PDB entry 5JXT | X-ray diffraction, 3.01 A resolution | chains N and R of the 23 polymer chains in the assembly

[Chain N]
Name: Chromatin-remodeling complex ATPase-like protein
Organism: Myceliophthora thermophila (strain ATCC 42464 / BCRC 31852 / DSM 1799)
UniProtKB: G2QFM3 (G2QFM3_MYCTT); residues 406-754 here = UniProt positions 406-754
Chain sequence (349 residues; row label = number of the first residue in the row):
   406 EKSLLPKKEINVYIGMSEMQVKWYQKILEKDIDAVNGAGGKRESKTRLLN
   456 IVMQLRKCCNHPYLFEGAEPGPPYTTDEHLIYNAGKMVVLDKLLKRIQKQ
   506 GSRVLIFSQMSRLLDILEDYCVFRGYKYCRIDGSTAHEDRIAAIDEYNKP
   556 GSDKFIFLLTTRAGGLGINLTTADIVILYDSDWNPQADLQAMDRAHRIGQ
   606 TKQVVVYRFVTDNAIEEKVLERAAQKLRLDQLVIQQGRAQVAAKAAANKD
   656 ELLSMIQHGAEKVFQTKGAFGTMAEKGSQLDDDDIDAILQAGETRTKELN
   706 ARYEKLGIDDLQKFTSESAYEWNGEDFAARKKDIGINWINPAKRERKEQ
Disordered / not traced: 406-407, 681-685, 732-754

[Chain R]
Name: Histone H4
UniProtKB: A0A0E9NAT8 (A0A0E9NAT8_9ASCO); residues 1-21 here correspond to UniProt positions 659-679 (UniProt number = residue number + 658)
Chain sequence (21 residues; row label = number of the first residue in the row):
     1 SGRGKGGKGLGKGGAKRHRKI
Disordered / not traced: 1-13, 19-21

[Interface between chain N and chain R]
Pairs across the interface (14; chain N residue first):
  Y468(N) with R17(R)
  E474(N) with R17(R), salt bridge; H18(R)
  Y479(N) with H18(R)
  T480(N) with R17(R)
  T481(N) with A15(R); R17(R)
  L485(N) with R17(R)
  D520(N) with K16(R); R17(R)
  E523(N) with K16(R), salt bridge
  D524(N) with A15(R); K16(R), hydrogen bond (side chain-backbone); R17(R), salt bridge
Interface residues without a listed pair, chain N (11 interface residues in all): H484, I521

[In short]
11 residues of chain N face 4 of chain R across their interface; the contacts include 1 hydrogen bond and 3
salt bridges. Polar pairs include E474(N)-R17(R), E523(N)-K16(R) and D524(N)-R17(R).
Chain N is Chromatin-remodeling complex ATPase-like protein (Myceliophthora thermophila (strain ATCC 42464 /
BCRC 31852 / DSM 1799)) and chain R is Histone H4; the structure, Crystal structure of MtISWI bound with
histone H4 tail, was determined by X-ray diffraction together with 5JXR from the same study.
